PDB entry 7VND | electron microscopy, 3.60 A resolution | chains A and D of the 5 polymer chains in the assembly

== Chain A ==
Molecule: Spike glycoprotein
Source organism: Severe acute respiratory syndrome coronavirus 2
UniProtKB: P0DTC2 (SPIKE_SARS2); numbering as in UniProt (aligned over 14-1208)
Chain sequence (1226 residues; each row starts with the number of its first residue):
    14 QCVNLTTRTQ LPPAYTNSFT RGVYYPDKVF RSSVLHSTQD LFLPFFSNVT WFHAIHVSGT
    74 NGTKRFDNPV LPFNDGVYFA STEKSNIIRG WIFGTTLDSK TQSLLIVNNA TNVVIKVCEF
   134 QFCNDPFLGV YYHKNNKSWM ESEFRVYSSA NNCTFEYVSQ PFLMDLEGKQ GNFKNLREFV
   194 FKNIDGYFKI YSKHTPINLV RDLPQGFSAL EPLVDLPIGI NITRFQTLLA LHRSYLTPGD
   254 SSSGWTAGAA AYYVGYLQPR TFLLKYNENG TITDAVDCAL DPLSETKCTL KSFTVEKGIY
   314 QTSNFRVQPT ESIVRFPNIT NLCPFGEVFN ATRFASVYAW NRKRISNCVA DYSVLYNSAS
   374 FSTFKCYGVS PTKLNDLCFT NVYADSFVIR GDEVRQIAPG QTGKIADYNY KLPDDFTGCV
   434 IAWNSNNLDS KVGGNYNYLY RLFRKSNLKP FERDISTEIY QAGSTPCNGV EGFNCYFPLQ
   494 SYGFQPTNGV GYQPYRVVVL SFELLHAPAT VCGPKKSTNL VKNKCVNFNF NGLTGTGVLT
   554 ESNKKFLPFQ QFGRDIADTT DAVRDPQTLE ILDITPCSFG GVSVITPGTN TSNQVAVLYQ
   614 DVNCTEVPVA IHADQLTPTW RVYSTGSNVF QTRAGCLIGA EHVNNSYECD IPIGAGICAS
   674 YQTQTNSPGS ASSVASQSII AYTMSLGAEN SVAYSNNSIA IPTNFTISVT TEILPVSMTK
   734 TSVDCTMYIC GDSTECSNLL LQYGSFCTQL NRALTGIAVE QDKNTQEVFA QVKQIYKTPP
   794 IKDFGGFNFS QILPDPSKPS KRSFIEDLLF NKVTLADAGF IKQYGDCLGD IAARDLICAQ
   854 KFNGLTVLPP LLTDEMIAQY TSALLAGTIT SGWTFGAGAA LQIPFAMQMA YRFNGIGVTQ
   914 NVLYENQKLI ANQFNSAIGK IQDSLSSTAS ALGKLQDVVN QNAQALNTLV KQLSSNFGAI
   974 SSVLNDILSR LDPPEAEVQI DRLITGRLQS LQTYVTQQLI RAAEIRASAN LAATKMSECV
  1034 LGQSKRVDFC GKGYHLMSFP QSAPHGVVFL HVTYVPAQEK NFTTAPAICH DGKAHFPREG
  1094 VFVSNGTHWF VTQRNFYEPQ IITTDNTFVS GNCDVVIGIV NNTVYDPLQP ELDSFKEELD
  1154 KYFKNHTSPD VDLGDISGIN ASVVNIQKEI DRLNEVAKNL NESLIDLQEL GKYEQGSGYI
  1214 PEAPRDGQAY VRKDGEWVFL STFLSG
Unresolved in the structure: 252-255, 621-640, 676-689, 828-852, 1147-1239
Cystine bridges: C291-C301, C379-C432, C391-C525, C480-C488, C538-C590, C662-C671, C738-C760, C1032-C1043, C1082-C1126
Glycans and other covalent adducts: N-acetylglucosamine (NAG) linked to N61, N122, N149, N234, N282, N331, N616, N657, N717, N801, N1074, N1134
Sequence notes: engineered mutation G682 (Arg in P0DTC2), S683 (Arg in P0DTC2), S685 (Arg in P0DTC2), P986 (Lys in P0DTC2), P987 (Val in P0DTC2); expression tag (1209-1239)
UniProt features mapped onto this chain:
  - region: N280 to C301 (Putative superantigen), R403 to D405 (Integrin-binding motif), N448 to F456 (Immunodominant HLA epitope recognized by the CD8+), P681, A684 (Putative superantigen), S816 to Y837 (Fusion peptide 1), K835 to F855 (Fusion peptide 2), D1163 to E1202 (Heptad repeat 2)
  - site: R815, S816 (Cleavage)
  - glycosylation: N17 (N-linked (GlcNAc...) (complex) asparagine), N61 (N-linked (GlcNAc...) (hybrid) asparagine), N74 (N-linked (GlcNAc...) (complex) asparagine), N122 (N-linked (GlcNAc...) (hybrid) asparagine), N149 (N-linked (GlcNAc...) (complex) asparagine), N165 (N-linked (GlcNAc...) (complex) asparagine), N234 (N-linked (GlcNAc...) (high mannose) asparagine), N282 (N-linked (GlcNAc...) (complex) asparagine), T323 (O-linked (GalNAc) threonine), S325 (O-linked (HexNAc...) serine), N331 (N-linked (GlcNAc...) (complex) asparagine), N343 (N-linked (GlcNAc...) (complex) asparagine), N603 (N-linked (GlcNAc...) (hybrid) asparagine), N616 (N-linked (GlcNAc...) (complex) asparagine), N657 (N-linked (GlcNAc...) (complex) asparagine), T676 (O-linked (GlcNAc...) threonine), T678 (O-linked (GlcNAc...) threonine), N709 (N-linked (GlcNAc...) (high mannose) asparagine), N717 (N-linked (GlcNAc...) (hybrid) asparagine), N801 (N-linked (GlcNAc...) (hybrid) asparagine) and 6 more in UniProt
  - natural variant: L18 (L18F: In strain: Beta/B.1.351, Gamma/P.1 and 1 more), T19 (T19I: In strain: Omicron/BQ.1.1, Omicron/XBB.1.5 and 1 more; T19R: In strain: Delta/B.1.617.2, Omicron/BA.2 and 4 more), T20 (T20N: In strain: Gamma/P.1), L24 to A27 (sequence variant, change not given here; In strain: Omicron/BA.2, Omicron/BA.2.12.1 and 6 more), P26 (P26S: In strain: Gamma/P.1), Q52 (Q52H: In strain: Omicron/EG.5.1), A67 (A67V: In strain: Eta/B.1.525, Omicron/BA.1), H69 to V70 (deletion: In strain: Alpha/B.1.1.7, Eta/B.1.525 and 5 more), G75 (G75V: In strain: Lambda/C.37), T76 (T76I: In strain: Lambda/C.37), D80 (D80A: In strain: Beta/B.1.351), V83 (V83A: In strain: Omicron/XBB.1.5, Omicron/EG.5.1), 80 further natural variant entries in UniProt
  - mutagenesis: H69 to V70 (Increased incorporation of cleaved spike into virions), N121 (N121Q: Partial loss of biliverdin affinity), R190 (R190K: Partial loss of biliverdin affinity), N234 (N234Q: Increased resistance to neutralizing antibodies), N331 (N331Q: Reduced viral infectivity), N343 (N343Q: Reduced viral infectivity), L452 (L452R: Increased resistance to neutralizing antibodies. Decreases HLA binding to NF9 epitope. Increased binding affinity to human ACE2), Y453 (Y453F: Decreased HLA binding to NF9 epitope. Increased binding affinity to human ACE2), A475 (A475V: Increased resistance to neutralizing antibodies), V483 (V483A: Increased resistance to neutralizing antibodies), E484 (E484D: Increased replication in human TMEM106B overexpressing cells), F490 (F490L: Increased resistance to neutralizing antibodies and human covalescent sera neutralization), 12 further mutagenesis entries in UniProt
From the paper describing this entry:
  - mutagenesis - A348S: decreased binding to n3113 (chain D)
  - mutagenesis - E484K, E484Q, N501Y: unchanged binding to n3113 (chain D)
  - mutagenesis - D614G (Kd 5.3 nM): unchanged binding to n3113.1-Fc

== Chain D ==
Molecule: n3113
Source organism: Homo sapiens
Chain sequence (118 residues; numbered 1 to 118; the number before each row is that of its first residue):
     1 EVQLVESGGG LVQPGGSLRL SCAASDFSFY DYEMSWVRQA PGKALEWIGS MYHSGRTYIN
    61 PSLKSLVTIS RDNSKNTLYL QMNSLRAEDT AMYYCVSNWA SGSTGDYWGQ GTLVTVSS
Unresolved in the structure: 1, 118
Cystine bridges: C22-C95

== How chain A and chain D interact ==
Contacting residue pairs - 28 pairs, chain A then chain D:
  R346(A) with W99(D); S103(D)
  A348(A) with G102(D)
  S349(A) with A100(D), hydrogen bond (side chain-backbone)
  Y351(A) with Y32(D), hydrogen bond (backbone-side chain)
  A352(A) with Y32(D); A100(D); S101(D)
  N354(A) with S101(D), hydrogen bond (side chain-backbone); G102(D); S103(D)
  Y449(A) with W47(D); N60(D); P61(D)
  N450(A) with W47(D); N60(D), hydrogen bond
  I468(A) with Y32(D), hydrophobic
  T470(A) with Y52(D); H53(D), hydrogen bond; R56(D), hydrogen bond (backbone-side chain)
  I472(A) with R56(D)
  E484(A) with R56(D)
  F490(A) with R56(D)
  P491(A) with R56(D)
  L492(A) with Y52(D), hydrophobic; Y58(D)
  Q493(A) with Y58(D)
  S494(A) with Y58(D), hydrogen bond
Also at the interface, not in a pair above, chain A (25 interface residues in all): A344, K356, K444, G446, L452, R454, S469, E471
Also at the interface, not in a pair above, chain D (19 interface residues in all): D31, L45, S54, S62, T104, W108
From the paper, about this interface:
  - hot spots on chain A (mutagenesis) - R346E, R346L, R346W: abolished binding to Spike glycoprotein (chain A)
  - hot spots on chain A (mutagenesis) - L452R (over 90%): decreased binding to Spike glycoprotein (chain A)
  - hot spots on chain A (mutagenesis) - L452Q: increased binding to Spike glycoprotein (chain A)

== Overview ==
Chain A and chain D form an interface of 25 and 19 residues respectively, with 7 hydrogen bonds. Polar pairs
include S349(A)-A100(D), Y351(A)-Y32(D) and N354(A)-S101(D). From the paper: R346E, R346L and R346W of chain A
abolish binding to Spike glycoprotein (chain A); A348S of chain A reduces binding to n3113 (chain D); 10
substitutions were tested in all.
Chain A is Spike glycoprotein (Severe acute respiratory syndrome coronavirus 2) and chain D is n3113 (Homo
sapiens); the structure, Structure of the SARS-CoV-2 spike glycoprotein in complex with a human single domain
antibody n3113 (UUD-state ..., was determined by electron microscopy (same publication as 7VNB, 7VNC and
7VNE).
